Entry 4RFO (X-ray diffraction, 3.20 A resolution); this record covers chains H and L of the 4 polymer chains in the assembly.

== Chain H ==
Protein: N60-i3 Fab heavy chain
Organism: Homo sapiens
Notes: antibody fragment or engineered binder
Chain sequence (229 residues; row label = number of the first residue in the row; a row labelled like 35A-35B holds insertion residues (35A, then the next letters in order)):
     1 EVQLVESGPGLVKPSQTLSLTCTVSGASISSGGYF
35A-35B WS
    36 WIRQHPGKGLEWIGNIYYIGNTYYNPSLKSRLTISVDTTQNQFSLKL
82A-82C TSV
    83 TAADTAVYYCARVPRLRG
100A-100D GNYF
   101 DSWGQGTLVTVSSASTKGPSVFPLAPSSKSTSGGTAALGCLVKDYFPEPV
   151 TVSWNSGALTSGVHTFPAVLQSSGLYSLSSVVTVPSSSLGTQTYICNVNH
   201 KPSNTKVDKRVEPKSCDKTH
Unresolved in the structure: 129-135, 213-220
Cystine bridges: Cys22-Cys92, Cys140-Cys196

== Chain L ==
Protein: N60-i3 Fab light chain
Organism: Homo sapiens
Notes: antibody fragment or engineered binder
Chain sequence (221 residues; each row starts with the number of its first residue; note: 1 number in that range is skipped by the numbering (no residue carries it; nothing is unmodelled there); a row labelled like 27A-27C holds insertion residues (27A, then the next letters in order); numbers below 1 keep their minus sign (Thr-4 is residue -4)):
    -4 TGVLSQSVLTQPAS
    11 VSGSPGQSITISCTGTS
27A-27C SDV
    28 GGYKYVSWYQQHPDKAPKLMIYEVSNRPSGVSNRFSGSKSGNTASLTISG
    78 LQAEDEADYYCSSYTSSS
   95A T
    96 WVFGGGTKLTV
  106A L
   107 GQPKAAPSVTLFPPSSEELQANKATLVCLISDFYPGAVTVAWKADSSPVK
   157 AGVETTTPSKQSNNKYAASSYLSLTPEQWKSHRSYSCQVTHEGSTVEKTV
   207 APTECS
Unresolved in the structure: -4 to 0, 209-212
Cystine bridges: Cys23-Cys88, Cys134-Cys193

== Interface between chain H and chain L ==
Contacting residue pairs - 73 pairs, chain H then chain L:
  Ile37(H) with Phe98(L), hydrophobic
  Gln39(H) with Gln38(L), hydrogen bond; Tyr87(L), hydrogen bond
  Lys43(H) with Tyr87(L), hydrogen bond (backbone-side chain)
  Gly44(H) with Tyr87(L)
  Leu45(H) with Tyr87(L); Phe98(L)
  Trp47(H) with Thr95A(L); Trp96(L); Phe98(L)
  Asn50(H) with Trp96(L)
  Tyr58(H) with Ser95(L)
  Tyr59(H) with Thr95A(L)
  Asn60(H) with Gln1(L)
  Pro61(H) with Gln1(L)
  Tyr91(H) with Ala43(L), hydrophobic; Pro44(L)
  Arg97(H) with Tyr91(L); Trp96(L)
  Gly100(H) with Tyr32(L); Glu50(L)
  Gly100A(H) with Tyr32(L); Glu50(L), hydrogen bond (backbone-side chain)
  Asn100B(H) with Tyr32(L); Trp96(L), hydrogen bond (backbone-side chain)
  Tyr100C(H) with Ser34(L); Tyr36(L), hydrogen bond (backbone-side chain); Leu46(L); Tyr49(L), hydrophobic
  Phe100D(H) with Tyr36(L); Leu46(L); Ser89(L); Trp96(L); Phe98(L), hydrophobic
  Trp103(H) with Tyr36(L); Pro44(L), hydrophobic
  Gly104(H) with Ala43(L)
  Gln105(H) with Ala43(L)
  Phe122(H) with Ser121(L); Glu124(L)
  Pro123(H) with Ser121(L); Glu123(L)
  Leu124(H) with Phe118(L), hydrophobic
  Ala125(H) with Phe118(L)
  Ala137(H) with Phe118(L)
  Leu138(H) with Phe118(L), hydrophobic
  Leu141(H) with Glu124(L); Thr131(L); Tyr177(L), hydrophobic
  Lys143(H) with Glu124(L), salt bridge; Lys129(L); Thr131(L)
  His164(H) with Gln167(L), hydrogen bond
  Phe166(H) with Leu135(L), hydrophobic; Ile136(L); Ser137(L); Ala174(L); Ser175(L)
  Pro167(H) with Ser165(L); Ser175(L)
  Ala168(H) with Thr162(L)
  Val169(H) with Glu160(L); Thr162(L); Tyr177(L), hydrophobic
  Leu170(H) with Glu160(L)
  Gln171(H) with Glu160(L)
  Ser172(H) with Glu160(L), hydrogen bond (backbone-side chain)
  Leu178(H) with Tyr177(L)
  Ser179(H) with Val133(L); Tyr177(L), hydrogen bond (backbone-side chain)
  Val181(H) with Phe118(L), hydrophobic; Leu135(L), hydrophobic
  Lys209(H) with Glu123(L), salt bridge
Other interface residues (no listed pair), chain H (47 interface residues in all): Glu46, Arg99, Asp101, Pro126, Gly139, Ser177
Other interface residues (no listed pair), chain L (38 interface residues in all): Lys42, Gly100, Thr161, Ala173

== Summary ==
Chain H and chain L form an interface of 47 and 38 residues respectively; the contacts include 9 hydrogen
bonds and 2 salt bridges. Among the polar pairs are Lys143(H)-Glu124(L), Lys209(H)-Glu123(L) and
Gln39(H)-Gln38(L).
Here chain H is N60-i3 Fab heavy chain and chain L is N60-i3 Fab light chain, both from Homo sapiens. Entry
4RFO (Crystal structure of the ADCC-Potent Antibody N60-I3 Fab in complex with HIV-1 Clade A/E gp120 and ...)
was determined by X-ray diffraction (same publication as 4RFE and 4RFN).
